Entry 2B9X (X-ray diffraction, 2.22 A resolution); this record covers chain A.

# Chain A
Protein: putative aminooxidase
Organism: Propionibacterium acnes
Sequence (424 residues; numbered 1 to 424; the number before each row is that of its first residue):
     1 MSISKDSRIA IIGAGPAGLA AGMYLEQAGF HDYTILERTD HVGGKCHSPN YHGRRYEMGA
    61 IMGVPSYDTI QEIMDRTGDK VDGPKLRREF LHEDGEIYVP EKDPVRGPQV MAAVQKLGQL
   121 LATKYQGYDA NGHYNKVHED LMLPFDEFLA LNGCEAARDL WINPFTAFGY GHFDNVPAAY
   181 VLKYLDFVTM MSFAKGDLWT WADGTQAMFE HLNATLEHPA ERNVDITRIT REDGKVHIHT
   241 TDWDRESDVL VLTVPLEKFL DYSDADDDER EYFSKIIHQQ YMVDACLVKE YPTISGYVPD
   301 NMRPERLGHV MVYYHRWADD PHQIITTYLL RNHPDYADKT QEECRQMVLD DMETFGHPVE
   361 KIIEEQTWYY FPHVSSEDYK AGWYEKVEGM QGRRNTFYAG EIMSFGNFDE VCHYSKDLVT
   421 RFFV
Unresolved in the structure: 1
Ligand contacts: FAD (flavin-adenine dinucleotide): Ile12, Gly13, Ala14, Gly15, Pro16, Ala17, Gly18, Leu36, Glu37, Arg38, Thr39, Gly43, Gly44, Lys45, Cys46, Met58, Gly59, Ala60, Ile61, Met62, Tyr67, Phe168, Tyr170, Val224, Ile226, Thr253, Val254, Pro255, Tyr262, Tyr281, Val283, Tyr328, Trp368, Tyr370, Gly400, Glu401, Gly406, Asn407, Phe408, Asp409, Val411
What the authors report for this chain:
  - conformationally variable residues (side-chain flip): Arg88, Phe193
  - catalytic residues: Phe168 (proposed by the authors, not directly observed)
  - specificity-determining residues: Phe168 (proposed by the authors, not directly observed)

# Summary
Ligands of chain A: flavin-adenine dinucleotide. The paper reports the catalytic residue Phe168; the
specificity determinant Phe168.
Chain A is putative aminooxidase (Propionibacterium acnes); the structure, Crystal Structure of CLA-producing
fatty acid isomerase from P. acnes, was determined by X-ray diffraction together with 2B9W, 2B9Y, 2BA9, 2BAB
and 2BAC from the same study.
